Entry 4FZQ (X-ray diffraction, 2.50 A resolution); this record covers chains A and D of the 6 polymer chains in the assembly.

# Chain A (and D)
Protein: Uncharacterized protein conserved in bacteria
Source organism: Streptococcus suis
Notes: chain D of this document is another copy of the same molecule, construct and numbering; everything in this record applies to it too
UniProt: A4VZ16 (A4VZ16_STRS2); residues 417-493 here = UniProt positions 417-493
Sequence (79 residues; numbered 415 to 493; the number before each row is that of its first residue):
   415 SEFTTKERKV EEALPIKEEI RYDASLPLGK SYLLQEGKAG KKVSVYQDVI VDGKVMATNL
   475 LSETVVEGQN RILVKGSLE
Construct notes: expression tag (415-416); engineered mutation Met470 (Val in A4VZ16)

# Chain A / chain D interface
Residue-residue contacts (11; chain A residue first):
  Arg422(A) - Glu426(D)  salt bridge
  Lys423(A) - Glu426(D)
  Val424(A) - Val424(D)  hydrophobic
  Val424(A) - Glu425(D)
  Val424(A) - Glu426(D)
  Glu425(A) - Lys423(D)
  Glu425(A) - Val424(D)
  Glu425(A) - Glu425(D)  hydrogen bond (backbone-backbone)
  Glu426(A) - Arg422(D)  salt bridge
  Glu426(A) - Lys423(D)
  Ala427(A) - Lys423(D)  hydrogen bond (backbone-backbone)
Other interface residues (no listed pair), chain D (6 interface residues in all): Ala427

# Overview
Chain A and chain D each contribute 6 residues to their interface, with 2 hydrogen bonds and 2 salt bridges.
Polar pairs include Arg422(A)-Glu426(D), Glu425(A)-Glu425(D) and Ala427(A)-Lys423(D).
Chain A and chain D are both Uncharacterized protein conserved in bacteria (Streptococcus suis); the
structure, Crystal structure of HP0197-G5, was determined by X-ray diffraction, deposited together with 4FZ4.
